PDB entry 5YVY | X-ray diffraction, 3.20 A resolution | chains A and B

[Chain A]
Protein: Genome polyprotein
From: Dengue virus 4
UniProt: F8J1V3 (F8J1V3_9FLAV); residues 49-95 here correspond to UniProt positions 1393-1439 (UniProt number = residue number + 1344)
Sequence (52 residues; numbered 49 to 100; the number before each row is that of its first residue):
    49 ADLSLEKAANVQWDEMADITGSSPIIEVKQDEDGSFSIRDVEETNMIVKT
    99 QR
Not modelled in the structure: 49-51, 88-100
Construct notes: expression tag (96-100)

[Chain B]
Protein: Genome polyprotein
From: Dengue virus 4
UniProt: F8TEL4 (F8TEL4_9FLAV); residues 1-618 here correspond to UniProt positions 1475-2092 (UniProt number = residue number + 1474)
Sequence (618 residues; row label = number of the first residue in the row):
     1 SGALWDVPSPAATQKATLSEGVYRIMQRGSSGKTQVGVGIHMEGVFHTMW
    51 HVTRGSVICHETGRLEPSWADVRNDMISYGGGWRLGDKWDKEEDVQVLAI
   101 EPGKNPKHVQTKPGLFKTLTGEIGAVTLDFKPGTSGSPIINKKGKVIGLY
   151 GNGVVTKSGDYVSAITQAERIGEPDYEVDEDIFRKKRLTIMDLHPGAGKT
   201 KRILPSIVREALKRRLRTLILAPTRVVAAEMEEALRGLPIRYQTPAVKSE
   251 HTGREIVDLMCHATFTTRLLSSTRVPNYNLIVMDEAHFTDPCSVAARGYI
   301 STRVEMGEAAAIFMTATPPGSIDPFPQSNSPIEDIEREIPERSWNTGFDW
   351 ITDYQGKTVWFVPSIKAGNDIANCLRKSGKKVIQLSRKTFDTEYPKTKLT
   401 DWDFVVTTDISEMGANFRAGRVIDPRRCLKPVILTDGPERVILAGPIPVT
   451 PASAAQRRGRIGRNPAQEDDQYVFSGDPLKNDEDHAHWTEAKMLLDNIYT
   501 PEGIIPTLFGPEREKTQAIDGEFRLRGEQRKTFVELMRRGDLPVWLSYKV
   551 ASAGISYKDREWCFTGERNNQILEENMEVEIWTREGEKKKLRPKWLDARV
   601 YADPMALKDFKEFASGRK
Not modelled in the structure: 1-23, 29-34, 141-144, 172-174
Construct notes: engineered mutation Ser30 (Leu1504 in F8TEL4), Ser31 (Phe1505 in F8TEL4)

[Chain A / chain B interface]
Pairs across the interface - 44 pairs, chain A then chain B:
  Ser52(A) - Arg24(B)
  Ser52(A) - Ile25(B)  hydrogen bond (backbone-backbone)
  Ser52(A) - Ile58(B)
  Leu53(A) - Arg24(B)
  Leu53(A) - Ile25(B)
  Glu54(A) - Arg24(B)
  Lys55(A) - Ile100(B)
  Asn58(A) - Leu98(B)
  Gln60(A) - Leu98(B)
  Trp61(A) - Gln96(B)
  Trp61(A) - Ile140(B)
  Asp62(A) - Gln96(B)
  Asp62(A) - His108(B)  salt bridge
  Ala65(A) - His108(B)
  Ala65(A) - Val109(B)
  Asp66(A) - His108(B)
  Asp66(A) - Val109(B)
  Asp66(A) - Gln110(B)  hydrogen bond (backbone-backbone)
  Ile67(A) - Gln110(B)
  Thr68(A) - Gln110(B)  hydrogen bond (backbone-backbone)
  Thr68(A) - Thr111(B)
  Gly69(A) - Thr127(B)
  Ser70(A) - Thr127(B)
  Ser71(A) - Lys112(B)  hydrogen bond (side chain-backbone)
  Ser71(A) - Pro113(B)
  Ser71(A) - Gly114(B)
  Pro72(A) - Leu115(B)
  Pro72(A) - Val162(B)  hydrophobic
  Ile73(A) - Leu115(B)
  Ile74(A) - Leu115(B)  hydrogen bond (backbone-backbone)
  Ile74(A) - Phe116(B)
  Ile74(A) - Lys117(B)  hydrogen bond (backbone-backbone)
  Ile74(A) - Val154(B)  hydrophobic
  Glu75(A) - Lys117(B)
  Val76(A) - Lys117(B)  hydrogen bond (backbone-backbone)
  Val76(A) - Thr118(B)
  Val76(A) - Leu119(B)
  Glu80(A) - Val72(B)
  Asp81(A) - Val72(B)
  Asp81(A) - Gln467(B)  hydrogen bond
  Gly82(A) - Val72(B)
  Gly82(A) - Asn152(B)  hydrogen bond (backbone-side chain)
  Phe84(A) - Asn152(B)
  Phe84(A) - Val154(B)  hydrophobic
Also at the interface, not in a pair above, chain A (30 interface residues in all): Ala56, Ala57, Val59, Gln78, Asp79, Ser83
Also at the interface, not in a pair above, chain B (33 interface residues in all): Gly39, Arg54, Arg73, Asp94, Pro106, Val146, Gly153, Thr156

[In short]
30 residues of chain A face 33 of chain B across their interface, with 9 hydrogen bonds and 1 salt bridge.
Polar pairs include Asp62(A)-His108(B), Ser71(A)-Lys112(B) and Asp81(A)-Gln467(B).
Chain A is Genome polyprotein and chain B is Genome polyprotein, both from Dengue virus 4; the structure,
Crystal structure of unlinked full length NS3 protein (eD4NS2BNS3) from DENV4 in closed conformation, was
determined by X-ray diffraction.
